Entry 3FHN (X-ray diffraction, 3.00 A resolution); this record covers chain A.

Chain A:
Molecule: Protein transport protein TIP20
Organism: Saccharomyces cerevisiae
UniProt: P33891 (TIP20_YEAST); residue numbers follow UniProt; this construct covers 2-701
Sequence (706 residues; numbered -4 to 701; the number before each row is that of its first residue; numbers below 1 keep their minus sign (Gly-4 is residue -4)):
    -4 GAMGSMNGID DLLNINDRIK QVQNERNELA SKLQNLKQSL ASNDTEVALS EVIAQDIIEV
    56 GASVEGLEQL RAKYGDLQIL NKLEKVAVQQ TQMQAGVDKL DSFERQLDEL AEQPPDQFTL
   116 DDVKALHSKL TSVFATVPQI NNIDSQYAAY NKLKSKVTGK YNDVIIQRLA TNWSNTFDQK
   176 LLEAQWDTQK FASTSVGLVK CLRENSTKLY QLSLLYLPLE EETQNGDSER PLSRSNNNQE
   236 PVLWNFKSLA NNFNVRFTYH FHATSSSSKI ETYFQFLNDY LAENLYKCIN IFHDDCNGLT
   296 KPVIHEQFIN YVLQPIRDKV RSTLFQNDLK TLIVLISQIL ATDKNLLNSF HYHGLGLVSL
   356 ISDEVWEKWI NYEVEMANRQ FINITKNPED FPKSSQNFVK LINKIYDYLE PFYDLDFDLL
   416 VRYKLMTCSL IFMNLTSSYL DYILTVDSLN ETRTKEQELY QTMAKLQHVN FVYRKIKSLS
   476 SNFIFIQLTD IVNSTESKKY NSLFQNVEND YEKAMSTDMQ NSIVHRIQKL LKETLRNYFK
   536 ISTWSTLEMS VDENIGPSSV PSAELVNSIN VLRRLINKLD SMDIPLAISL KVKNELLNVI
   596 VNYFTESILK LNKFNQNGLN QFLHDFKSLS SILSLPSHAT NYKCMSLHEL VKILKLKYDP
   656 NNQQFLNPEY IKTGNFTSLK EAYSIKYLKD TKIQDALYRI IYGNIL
Disordered / not traced: -4 to 4, 217-234, 546-551
Modified / non-standard residues: Mse-2, Mse1 (selenomethionine); Mse88, Mse371, Mse421, Mse428, Mse458, Mse510, Mse514, Mse544, Mse577, Mse640 (selenomethionine; parent Met)
Sequence notes: expression tag (-4 to 1)

Overview:
Chain A is Protein transport protein TIP20 (Saccharomyces cerevisiae); the structure, Structure of Tip20p, was
determined by X-ray diffraction, deposited together with 3ETU and 3ETV.
